Entry 7JV0 (X-ray diffraction, 3.63 A resolution); this record covers chains A and C.

# Chain A
Name: Kinase suppressor of Ras 1
Organism: Homo sapiens
Notes: EC 2.7.11.1
UniProt: Q8IVT5 (KSR1_HUMAN); residue numbers follow UniProt; this construct covers 591-899
Amino-acid sequence (334 residues; row label = number of the first residue in the row):
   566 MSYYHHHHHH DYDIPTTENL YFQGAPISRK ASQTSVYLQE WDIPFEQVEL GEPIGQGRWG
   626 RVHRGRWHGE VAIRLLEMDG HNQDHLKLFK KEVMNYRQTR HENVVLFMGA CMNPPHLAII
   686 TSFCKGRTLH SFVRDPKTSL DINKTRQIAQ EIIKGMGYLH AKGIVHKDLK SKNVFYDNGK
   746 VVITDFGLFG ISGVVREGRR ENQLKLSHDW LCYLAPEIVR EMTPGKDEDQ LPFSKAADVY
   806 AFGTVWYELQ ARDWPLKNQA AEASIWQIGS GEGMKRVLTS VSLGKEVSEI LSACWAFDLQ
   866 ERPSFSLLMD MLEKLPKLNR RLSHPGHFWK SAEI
Disordered / not traced: 566-600, 761-765, 882-899
Differences from the reference sequence: initiating methionine (566); expression tag (567-590); conflict Glu-898 (Asp in Q8IVT5)
Metal / ion sites: Mg2+: Asp-733 (together with AMP-PNP)
Small-molecule neighbours: AMP-PNP (ANP; phosphoaminophosphonic acid-adenylate ester): Ile-619, Gly-620, Gln-621, Gly-622, Arg-623, Trp-624, Val-627, Ala-637, Arg-639, Val-670, Thr-686, Ser-687, Phe-688, Cys-689, Thr-693, Asp-733, Lys-735, Lys-737, Asn-738, Phe-740, Thr-749, Asp-750

# Chain C
Name: Dual specificity mitogen-activated protein kinase kinase 1
Organism: Oryctolagus cuniculus
Notes: EC 2.7.12.2
UniProt: P29678 (MP2K1_RABIT); residues 35-393 here = UniProt positions 35-393
Amino-acid sequence (384 residues; row label = number of the first residue in the row):
    10 MSYYHHHHHH DYDIPTTENL YFQGAKKLEE LELDEQQRKR LEAFLTQKQK VGELKDDDFE
    70 KISELGAGNG GVVFKVSHKP SGLVMARKLI HLEIKPAIRN QIIRELQVLH ECNSPYIVGF
   130 YGAFYSDGEI SICMEHMDGG SLDQVLKKAG RIPEQILGKV SIAVIKGLTY LREKHKIMHR
   190 DVKPSNILVN SRGEIKLCDF GVSGQLIDSM ANSFVGTRSY MSPERLQGTH YSVQSDIWSM
   250 GLSLVEMAVG RYPIPPPDAK ELELMFGCQV EGDAAETPPR PRTPGRPLSS YGMDSRPPMA
   310 IFELLDYIVN EPPPKLPSAV FSLEFQDFVN KCLIKNPAER ADLKQLMVHA FIKRSDAEEV
   370 DFAGWLCSTI GLNQPSTPTH AAGV
Disordered / not traced: 10-39, 78-80, 275-306, 383-393
Differences from the reference sequence: initiating methionine (10); expression tag (11-34)
Small-molecule neighbours:
  - 4BM (N-{[(2R)-2,3-dihydroxypropyl]oxy}-3,4-difluoro-2-[(2-fluoro-4-iodophenyl)amino]benzamide): Gly-77, Lys-97, Ile-99, Leu-115, Leu-118, Ile-126, Val-127, Phe-129, Ile-141, Met-143, Asp-208, Phe-209, Gly-210, Val-211, Ser-212, Leu-215, Ile-216, Met-219, Phe-223
  - AMP-PNP (ANP; phosphoaminophosphonic acid-adenylate ester): Leu-74, Gly-75, Ala-76, Gly-77, Val-82, Ala-95, Lys-97, Met-143, Glu-144, His-145, Met-146, Gly-149, Ser-150, Gln-153, Asp-190, Lys-192, Ser-194, Asn-195, Leu-197, Cys-207, Asp-208
Curated features (UniProtKB/Swiss-Prot):
  - region: Glu-270 to Pro-307 (RAF1-binding)
  - active site: Asp-190 (Proton acceptor)
  - binding site (ATP): Leu-74 to Val-82, Lys-97
  - modified residue: Ser-218 (Phosphoserine), Ser-222 (Phosphoserine), Thr-286 (Phosphothreonine), Thr-292 (Phosphothreonine), Ser-298 (Phosphoserine)
What the authors report for this chain:
  - conformationally variable residues (loop rearrangement): Ser-218 to Ser-222
  - post-translational modification sites: Ser-218, Ser-222 (citing earlier work)

# How chain A and chain C interact
Residue-residue contacts (35):
  Gln-768(A) with Gly-77(C); Val-224(C)
  Leu-769(A) with Ser-222(C); Phe-223(C); Val-224(C), hydrogen bond (backbone-backbone)
  Lys-770(A) with Ser-222(C); Phe-223(C)
  Leu-771(A) with Ser-222(C), hydrogen bond (backbone-backbone)
  Arg-785(A) with Phe-311(C)
  Met-787(A) with Ile-310(C)
  Pro-789(A) with Gly-225(C)
  Asn-823(A) with Asp-217(C), hydrogen bond (side chain-backbone); Asn-221(C), hydrogen bond
  Gln-824(A) with Asn-221(C), hydrogen bond (backbone-side chain)
  Ala-825(A) with Asn-221(C), hydrogen bond (backbone-side chain); Met-230(C), hydrophobic
  Ala-826(A) with Asn-221(C), hydrogen bond (backbone-backbone)
  Glu-827(A) with Ser-228(C), hydrogen bond; Met-230(C); Leu-235(C); Leu-314(C)
  Ala-828(A) with Arg-234(C); Leu-235(C)
  Ile-830(A) with Phe-311(C)
  Trp-831(A) with Leu-235(C); Gln-236(C); Phe-311(C); Leu-314(C); Asp-315(C), hydrogen bond; Val-318(C), hydrophobic
  Gln-832(A) with Leu-235(C); Gln-236(C); Gly-237(C)
  Gly-834(A) with Phe-311(C)
  Ser-835(A) with Phe-311(C)
Interface residues without a listed pair, chain A (21 interface residues in all): Gln-621, Val-784, Thr-788
Interface residues without a listed pair, chain C (21 interface residues in all): Glu-102, Ala-309, Asn-319

# In short
Chain A and chain C each contribute 21 residues to their interface; the contacts include 9 hydrogen bonds.
Polar contacts include Asn-823(A)/Asp-217(C), Asn-823(A)/Asn-221(C) and Gln-824(A)/Asn-221(C). Chain A binds
AMP-PNP. Bound to chain C: AMP-PNP and compound 4BM. The paper reports modification sites Ser-218(C) and
Ser-222(C); conformational variability at Ser-218(C).
Here chain A is Kinase suppressor of Ras 1 (Homo sapiens) and chain C is Dual specificity mitogen-activated
protein kinase kinase 1 (Oryctolagus cuniculus). Entry 7JV0 (Crystal Structure of KSR1:MEK1 in complex with
AMP-PNP, and allosteric MEK inhibitor PD0325901) was determined by X-ray diffraction, deposited together with
7JUQ, 7JUR, 7JUS, 7JUT, 7JUU, 7JUV and 5 further entries.
